PDB entry 1GLQ | X-ray diffraction, 1.80 A resolution | chains A and B

[Chain A (and B)]
Molecule: Glutathione S-transferase yfyf
Source organism: Mus musculus
Notes: EC 2.5.1.18; chain B of this document is another copy of the same molecule, construct and numbering; everything in this record applies to it too
Reference sequence: P19157 (GSTP1_MOUSE); residue numbers follow UniProt; this construct covers 1-209
Sequence (209 residues; each row starts with the number of its first residue):
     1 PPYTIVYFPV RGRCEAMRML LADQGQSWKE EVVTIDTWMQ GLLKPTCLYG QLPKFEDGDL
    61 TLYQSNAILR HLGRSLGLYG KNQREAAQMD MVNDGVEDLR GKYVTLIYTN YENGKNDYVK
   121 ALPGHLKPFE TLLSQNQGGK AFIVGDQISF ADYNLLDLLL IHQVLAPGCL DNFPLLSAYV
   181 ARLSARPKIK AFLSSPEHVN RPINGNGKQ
Differences from the reference sequence: conflict Val10 (Ser in P19157), Arg11 (Pro in P19157), Met89 (Val in P19157), Val104 (Gly in P19157), Leu106 (Met in P19157), Thr109 (Arg in P19157)
Ligand contacts: S-(P-nitrobenzyl)glutathione (GTB): Tyr7, Phe8, Val10, Arg13, Ile35, Trp38, Lys44, Gly50, Gln51, Leu52, Pro53, Gln64, Ser65, Tyr108, Gly205

[Interface between chain A and chain B]
Residue-residue contacts - 56 pairs, chain A then chain B:
  Leu48(A) with Met91(B), hydrophobic; Pro128(B); Leu132(B), hydrophobic
  Tyr49(A) with Met91(B), hydrogen bond (side chain-backbone); Val92(B); Gly95(B); Pro128(B), hydrophobic; Phe129(B)
  Asp59(A) with Arg84(B), salt bridge
  Leu60(A) with Arg84(B)
  Leu62(A) with Ala87(B), hydrophobic
  Tyr63(A) with Met91(B), hydrogen bond (backbone-side chain)
  Gln64(A) with Met91(B); Asp94(B); Gly95(B); Asp98(B), hydrogen bond
  Asn66(A) with Asp94(B)
  Ala67(A) with Asp90(B); Met91(B); Asp94(B), hydrogen bond (backbone-side chain)
  Arg70(A) with Arg70(B); Asp90(B)
  His71(A) with Ala87(B)
  Arg74(A) with Tyr79(B); Gln83(B); Ala86(B); Ala87(B); Asp90(B), salt bridge
  Ser75(A) with Gln83(B)
  Tyr79(A) with Arg74(B)
  Gln83(A) with Arg74(B); Ser75(B)
  Arg84(A) with Asp59(B), salt bridge; Leu60(B)
  Ala86(A) with Arg74(B)
  Ala87(A) with Leu62(B); His71(B); Arg74(B)
  Asp90(A) with Ala67(B); Arg70(B); Arg74(B), salt bridge
  Met91(A) with Leu48(B), hydrophobic; Tyr49(B), hydrogen bond (backbone-side chain); Tyr63(B); Gln64(B); Ala67(B)
  Val92(A) with Tyr49(B)
  Asp94(A) with Gln64(B); Asn66(B); Ala67(B), hydrogen bond (side chain-backbone)
  Gly95(A) with Tyr49(B); Gln64(B)
  Asp98(A) with Gln64(B), hydrogen bond
  Pro128(A) with Leu48(B); Tyr49(B), hydrophobic
  Phe129(A) with Tyr49(B)
Also at the interface, not in a pair above, chain A (28 interface residues in all): Gln88, Leu132
Also at the interface, not in a pair above, chain B (28 interface residues in all): Gln88

[Summary]
Chain A and chain B each contribute 28 residues to their interface, with 7 hydrogen bonds and 4 salt bridges.
Polar contacts include Asp59(A)-Arg84(B), Arg74(A)-Asp90(B) and Tyr49(A)-Met91(B). Bound to chain A:
S-(P-nitrobenzyl)glutathione.
Both chains are Glutathione S-transferase yfyf (Mus musculus). Entry 1GLQ (1.8 angstroms molecular structure
of mouse liver class pi glutathione S-transferase complexed with S-(p-nitrobenzyl)glutathione and other ...)
was determined by X-ray diffraction, deposited together with 2GLR and 1GLP.
